PDB entry 4Z9V | X-ray diffraction, 2.10 A resolution | chains B and D of the 8 polymer chains in the assembly

Chain B:
Protein: Bcl-2-like protein 1, APOPTOSIS REGULATOR BCL-XL
Source organism: Homo sapiens
Notes: engineered mutation(s): FRAGMENT: BCL-XL DELTA-LOOP, residues 1-28 and residues 83-208
UniProtKB: Q07817 (B2CL1_HUMAN); residue numbers follow UniProt; this construct covers 1-26, 83-208
Chain sequence (153 residues; row label = number of the first residue in the row; note: 56 numbers in that range are skipped by the numbering (no residue carries them; nothing is unmodelled there); numbering starts at 0):
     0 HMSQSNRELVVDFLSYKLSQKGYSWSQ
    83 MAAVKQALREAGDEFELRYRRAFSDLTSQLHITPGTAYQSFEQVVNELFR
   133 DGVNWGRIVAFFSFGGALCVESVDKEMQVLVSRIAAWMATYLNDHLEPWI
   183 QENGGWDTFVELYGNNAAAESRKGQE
Disordered / not traced: 0, 208
Construct notes: expression tag (0)
Swiss-Prot annotation at these positions:
  - motif: S4 to W24 (BH4), V86 to R100 (BH3), E129 to G148 (BH1), P180 to Y195 (BH2)
  - mutagenesis: F131 to D133 (No heterodimerization with BAX), V135 to W137 (Loss of anti-apoptotic activity), G138 to I140 (Loss of anti-apoptotic activity), G138 (G138A: No heterodimerization with BAX), S145 to G147 (Decreases interaction with DNM1L, no effect on endocytosis enhancement), G148 (G148E: No heterodimerization with BAX), D156 (D156A: No effect on caspase-1 cleavage), D176 (D176A: No effect on caspase-1 cleavage), W188 to F191 (Abolishes interaction with DNM1L and endocytosis enhancement), W188 to D189 (Reduces anti-apoptotic activity by about half), D189 (D189A: No effect on caspase-1 cleavage)
Small-molecule neighbours: bicarbonate ion (BCT): D11, S14, Y15, A84, K87, R91
Reported in the primary citation:
  - mutagenesis - Y101K: abolished binding to Translationally-controlled tumor protein (chain D)

Chain D:
Protein: Translationally-controlled tumor protein
Source organism: Homo sapiens
Notes: engineered mutation(s): Nterminal peptide
UniProtKB: P13693 (TCTP_HUMAN); residues 11-31 here = UniProt positions 11-31
Chain sequence (21 residues; numbered 11 to 31; the number before each row is that of its first residue):
    11 DEMFSDIYKIREIADGLCLEV
Disordered / not traced: 11-13, 30-31
Reported in the primary citation:
  - mutagenesis - R21A: abolished binding to Bcl-2-like protein 1, APOPTOSIS REGULATOR BCL-XL (chain B)

Chain B / chain D interface:
Contacting residue pairs (40; chain B residue first):
  E96(B) - L27(D)
  F97(B) - I20(D)  hydrophobic
  F97(B) - I23(D)  hydrophobic
  F97(B) - A24(D)
  F97(B) - L27(D)  hydrophobic
  R100(B) - I23(D)
  R100(B) - G26(D)  hydrogen bond (side chain-backbone)
  R100(B) - L27(D)
  Y101(B) - D16(D)
  Y101(B) - K19(D)
  Y101(B) - I20(D)
  Y101(B) - I23(D)  hydrophobic
  A104(B) - I23(D)  hydrophobic
  F105(B) - K19(D)
  F105(B) - I23(D)  hydrophobic
  L108(B) - I20(D)  hydrophobic
  Q111(B) - D16(D)
  S122(B) - F14(D)
  Q125(B) - F14(D)
  V126(B) - F14(D)  hydrophobic
  V126(B) - I17(D)  hydrophobic
  E129(B) - I17(D)
  E129(B) - R21(D)  hydrogen bond (backbone-side chain)
  L130(B) - I17(D)
  N136(B) - D25(D)  hydrogen bond
  N136(B) - C28(D)  hydrogen bond
  G138(B) - A24(D)
  G138(B) - C28(D)
  R139(B) - R21(D)
  R139(B) - A24(D)
  R139(B) - D25(D)  salt bridge
  V141(B) - L27(D)  hydrophobic
  A142(B) - I20(D)  hydrophobic
  A142(B) - A24(D)  hydrophobic
  L194(B) - L29(D)
  Y195(B) - L27(D)
  Y195(B) - C28(D)
  Y195(B) - L29(D)  hydrogen bond (side chain-backbone)
  A199(B) - L29(D)  hydrophobic
  A200(B) - L27(D)  hydrophobic
Interface residues without a listed pair, chain B (26 interface residues in all): A93, D133, F146, S203
Interface features reported in the paper:
  - specific contacts: V126(B)-I17(D) (hydrophobic contact), E129(B)-R21(D)

Summary:
26 residues of chain B and 13 residues of chain D are in contact; the contacts include 5 hydrogen bonds and 1
salt bridge. Among the polar pairs are R139(B)-D25(D), R100(B)-G26(D) and E129(B)-R21(D). The authors report a
hydrophobic contact between V126(B) and I17(D); a contact between E129(B) and R21(D). The paper reports that
Y101K of chain B abolishes binding to Translationally-controlled tumor protein (chain D); R21A of chain D
abolishes binding to Bcl-2-like protein 1, APOPTOSIS REGULATOR BCL-XL (chain B).
Here chain B is Bcl-2-like protein 1, APOPTOSIS REGULATOR BCL-XL and chain D is Translationally-controlled
tumor protein, both from Homo sapiens. Entry 4Z9V (TCTP contains a BH3-like domain, which instead of
inhibiting, activates Bcl-xL) was determined by X-ray diffraction.
